3KJ1 - chains A and B; structure by X-ray diffraction, 1.95 A resolution.

== Chain A ==
Name: Induced myeloid leukemia cell differentiation protein Mcl-1
Organism: Homo sapiens
Notes: fragment: (unp 172-322)
UniProtKB: Q07820 (MCL1_HUMAN); residue numbers follow UniProt; this construct covers 172-327
Amino-acid sequence (158 residues; each row starts with the number of its first residue):
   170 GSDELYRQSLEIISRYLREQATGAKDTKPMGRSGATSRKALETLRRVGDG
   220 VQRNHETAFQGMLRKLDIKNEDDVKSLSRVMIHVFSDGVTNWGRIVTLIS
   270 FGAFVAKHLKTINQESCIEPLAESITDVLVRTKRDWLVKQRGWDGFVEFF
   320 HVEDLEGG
Disordered / not traced: 170, 323-327
Construct notes: expression tag (170-171)
Cystine bridges: C286 forms a disulfide with the same residue of a neighbouring copy of this chain
Bound ions: Zn2+ site 1 near H277 (its only coordinating residue here); Zn2+ site 2 near E292 (its only coordinating residue here); Zn2+ site 3: D313, E317
Curated features (UniProtKB/Swiss-Prot):
  - motif: A209 to N223 (BH3), H252 to A272 (BH1), D304 to F319 (BH2)
  - cross-link (Glycyl lysine isopeptide (Lys-Gly)): K194 (interchain with G-Cter in ubiquitin), K197 (interchain with G-Cter in ubiquitin)
  - mutagenesis: K194 (K194R: Reduced ubiquitination), K197 (K197R: Reduced ubiquitination), K208 (K208R: No effect on ubiquitination), K234 (K234R: No effect on ubiquitination)

== Chain B ==
Name: Bcl-2-like protein 11
Organism: Homo sapiens
Notes: fragment: BH3 region of BIM (UNP 1-21)
UniProtKB: O43521 (B2L11_HUMAN); residues 1-21 here correspond to UniProt positions 143-163 (UniProt number = residue number + 142)
Amino-acid sequence (22 residues; numbered 1 to 22; the number before each row is that of its first residue):
     1 RPEIWAAQELRRIGDEFNAYYR
Construct notes: engineered mutation A6 (Ile148 in O43521); expression tag (22)
Bound ions: Zn2+ near E9 (its only coordinating residue here)

== Chain A / chain B interface ==
Residue-residue contacts - 42 pairs, chain A then chain B:
  V216(A) - F17(B)
  V216(A) - Y21(B)
  G219(A) - F17(B)
  V220(A) - F17(B)  hydrophobic
  H224(A) - I13(B)
  H224(A) - E16(B)  salt bridge
  A227(A) - E9(B)
  G230(A) - W5(B)
  M231(A) - W5(B)  hydrophobic
  M231(A) - A6(B)
  M231(A) - E9(B)
  M231(A) - L10(B)  hydrophobic
  K234(A) - P2(B)
  K234(A) - W5(B)
  L235(A) - E3(B)
  S245(A) - E3(B)
  R248(A) - E3(B)  salt bridge
  V249(A) - E3(B)
  V249(A) - A7(B)
  V249(A) - L10(B)  hydrophobic
  H252(A) - A7(B)
  H252(A) - R11(B)  hydrogen bond (backbone-side chain)
  V253(A) - A7(B)
  V253(A) - R11(B)  hydrogen bond (backbone-side chain)
  S255(A) - R11(B)
  D256(A) - R11(B)  salt bridge
  N260(A) - D15(B)  hydrogen bond
  N260(A) - N18(B)
  W261(A) - N18(B)  hydrogen bond (backbone-side chain)
  G262(A) - G14(B)
  G262(A) - N18(B)  hydrogen bond (backbone-side chain)
  R263(A) - R11(B)
  R263(A) - G14(B)  hydrogen bond (backbone-backbone)
  R263(A) - D15(B)  salt bridge
  T266(A) - L10(B)
  T266(A) - I13(B)
  T266(A) - G14(B)
  F270(A) - L10(B)  hydrophobic
  F318(A) - N18(B)
  F318(A) - Y21(B)  hydrophobic
  F318(A) - R22(B)
  F319(A) - Y21(B)  hydrophobic
Other interface residues (no listed pair), chain A (29 interface residues in all): R215, F228, V265, L267, V321
Other interface residues (no listed pair), chain B (17 interface residues in all): I4

== Overview ==
The interface between chain A and chain B involves 29 residues on one side and 17 on the other, with 6
hydrogen bonds and 4 salt bridges. Polar pairs include H224(A)-E16(B), R248(A)-E3(B) and D256(A)-R11(B).
Curated annotation (UniProt) lists 4 mutagenesis sites on chain A.
Chain A is Induced myeloid leukemia cell differentiation protein Mcl-1 and chain B is Bcl-2-like protein 11,
both from Homo sapiens; the structure, Mcl-1 in complex with Bim BH3 mutant I2dA, was determined by X-ray
diffraction, deposited together with 3KJ0, 3KJ2 and 2PQK.
